3IDM - chains B and C of the 3 polymer chains in the assembly; structure by X-ray diffraction, 2.24 A resolution.

# Chain B
Protein: 2F5 Fab heavy chain
From: Homo sapiens
Notes: antibody fragment or engineered binder
Amino-acid sequence (237 residues; numbered 1 to 218 plus 19 insertion-coded residues; the number before each row is that of its first residue; a row labelled like 35A-35B holds insertion residues (35A, then the next letters in order)):
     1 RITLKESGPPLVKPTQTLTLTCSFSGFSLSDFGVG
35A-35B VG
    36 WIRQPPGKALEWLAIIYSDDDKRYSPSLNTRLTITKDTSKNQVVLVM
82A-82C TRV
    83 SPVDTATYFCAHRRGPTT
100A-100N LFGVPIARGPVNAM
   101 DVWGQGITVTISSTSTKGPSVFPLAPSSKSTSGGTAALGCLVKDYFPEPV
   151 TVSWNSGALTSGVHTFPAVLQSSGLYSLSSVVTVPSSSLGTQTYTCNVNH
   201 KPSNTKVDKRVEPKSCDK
Not modelled in the structure: 128-133, 189-190, 217-218
Cystine bridges: Cys22-Cys92, Cys140-Cys196

# Chain C
Protein: gp41 MPER peptide analog
Amino-acid sequence (7 residues; numbered 1 to 7; the number before each row is that of its first residue):
     1 ELDXWAS
Modified residues: NRG (N-omega-nitro-L-arginine) at position 4

# Interface between chain B and chain C
Residue-residue contacts (15):
  Phe32(B) - NRG_4(C)
  Gly33(B) - NRG_4(C)
  Gly33(B) - Trp5(C)
  Tyr52(B) - Asp3(C)
  Tyr52(B) - NRG_4(C)
  Ser53(B) - NRG_4(C)
  Asp54(B) - NRG_4(C)
  Arg58(B) - Glu1(C)  salt bridge
  Arg95(B) - Asp3(C)  salt bridge
  Arg95(B) - Trp5(C)
  Pro98(B) - Trp5(C)
  Arg100H(B) - Trp5(C)  hydrogen bond (side chain-backbone)
  Arg100H(B) - Ala6(C)
  Arg100H(B) - Ser7(C)  hydrogen bond (side chain-backbone)
  Val100K(B) - Trp5(C)
Also at the interface, not in a pair above, chain B (13 interface residues in all): Val34, Asp56, Gly97

# In short
13 residues of chain B face 6 of chain C across their interface, with 2 hydrogen bonds and 2 salt bridges.
Among the polar pairs are Arg58(B)-Glu1(C), Arg95(B)-Asp3(C) and Arg100H(B)-Trp5(C).
Here chain B is 2F5 Fab heavy chain (Homo sapiens) and chain C is gp41 MPER peptide analog. Entry 3IDM
(Crystal structure of the HIV-1 Cross Neutralizing Monoclonal Antibody 2F5 Fab' fragment in complex with gp41
...) was determined by X-ray diffraction (same publication as 1U8H, 1U8I, 1U8J, 1U8L, 1U8M, 1U8N and 14
further entries).
